Entry 4EJZ (X-ray diffraction, 3.05 A resolution); this record covers chains A and D of the 3 polymer chains in the assembly.

Chain A:
Molecule: 3-Methyladenine DNA glycosylase
From: Thermoanaerobacter tengcongensis
Notes: EC 3.2.2.-
UniProt: Q8R5T9 (Q8R5T9_THETN); numbering as in UniProt (aligned over 1-297)
Sequence (311 residues; each row starts with the number of its first residue; numbers below 1 keep their minus sign (Met-13 is residue -13)):
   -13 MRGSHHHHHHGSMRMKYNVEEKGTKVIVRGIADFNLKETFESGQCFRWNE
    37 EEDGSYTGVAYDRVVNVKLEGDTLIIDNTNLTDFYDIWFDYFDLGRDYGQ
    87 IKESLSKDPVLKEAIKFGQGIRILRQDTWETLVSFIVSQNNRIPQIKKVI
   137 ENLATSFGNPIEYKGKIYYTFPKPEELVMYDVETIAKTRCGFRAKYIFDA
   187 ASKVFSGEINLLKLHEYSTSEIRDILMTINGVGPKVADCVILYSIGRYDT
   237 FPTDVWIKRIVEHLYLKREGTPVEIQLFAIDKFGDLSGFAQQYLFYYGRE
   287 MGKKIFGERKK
Unresolved in the structure: -13 to 0, 290-297
Differences from the reference sequence: expression tag (-13 to 0)

Chain D:
Molecule: 16-nt DNA strand
Sequence (16 nucleotides; numbered 1 to 16; the number before each row is that of its first residue):
     1 TGGTAGACTTGGACGC
Unresolved in the structure: 1

How chain A and chain D interact:
Contacting residue pairs (11; chain A residue first):
  Asn126(A) - DT9(D)  hydrogen bond to the base
  Gln131(A) - DT10(D)  phosphate contact
  Gln131(A) - DG11(D)  sugar contact
  Arg175(A) - DT10(D)  salt bridge to the phosphate
  Arg175(A) - DG11(D)  salt bridge to the phosphate
  Cys176(A) - DT9(D)  base contact
  Gly177(A) - DT9(D)  phosphate contact
  Gly177(A) - DT10(D)  sugar contact
  Phe178(A) - DC8(D)  base contact
  Phe178(A) - DT9(D)  hydrogen bond to the sugar
  Arg179(A) - DT9(D)  hydrogen bond to the base
Interface residues without a listed pair, chain A (9 interface residues in all): Lys134, Lys181
Interface residues without a listed pair, chain D (5 interface residues in all): DG12

Summary:
The interface between chain A and chain D involves 9 residues on one side and 5 on the other; the contacts
include 3 hydrogen bonds and 2 salt bridges. Polar pairs include Asn126(A)-DT9(D), Arg179(A)-DT9(D) and
Phe178(A)-DT9(D).
Here chain A is 3-Methyladenine DNA glycosylase (Thermoanaerobacter tengcongensis) and chain D is a 16-nt DNA
strand. Entry 4EJZ (Structure of MBOgg1 in complex with low affinity DNA ligand) was determined by X-ray
diffraction together with 4EJY from the same study.
